PDB entry 6BYU | X-ray diffraction, 3.60 A resolution | chains C and E of the 6 polymer chains in the assembly

Chain C:
Protein: DNA-directed RNA polymerase subunit beta
Source organism: Escherichia coli
Notes: EC 2.7.7.6
Reference sequence: P0A8V2 (RPOB_ECOLI); residues 1-1342 here = UniProt positions 1-1342
Sequence (1342 residues; row label = number of the first residue in the row):
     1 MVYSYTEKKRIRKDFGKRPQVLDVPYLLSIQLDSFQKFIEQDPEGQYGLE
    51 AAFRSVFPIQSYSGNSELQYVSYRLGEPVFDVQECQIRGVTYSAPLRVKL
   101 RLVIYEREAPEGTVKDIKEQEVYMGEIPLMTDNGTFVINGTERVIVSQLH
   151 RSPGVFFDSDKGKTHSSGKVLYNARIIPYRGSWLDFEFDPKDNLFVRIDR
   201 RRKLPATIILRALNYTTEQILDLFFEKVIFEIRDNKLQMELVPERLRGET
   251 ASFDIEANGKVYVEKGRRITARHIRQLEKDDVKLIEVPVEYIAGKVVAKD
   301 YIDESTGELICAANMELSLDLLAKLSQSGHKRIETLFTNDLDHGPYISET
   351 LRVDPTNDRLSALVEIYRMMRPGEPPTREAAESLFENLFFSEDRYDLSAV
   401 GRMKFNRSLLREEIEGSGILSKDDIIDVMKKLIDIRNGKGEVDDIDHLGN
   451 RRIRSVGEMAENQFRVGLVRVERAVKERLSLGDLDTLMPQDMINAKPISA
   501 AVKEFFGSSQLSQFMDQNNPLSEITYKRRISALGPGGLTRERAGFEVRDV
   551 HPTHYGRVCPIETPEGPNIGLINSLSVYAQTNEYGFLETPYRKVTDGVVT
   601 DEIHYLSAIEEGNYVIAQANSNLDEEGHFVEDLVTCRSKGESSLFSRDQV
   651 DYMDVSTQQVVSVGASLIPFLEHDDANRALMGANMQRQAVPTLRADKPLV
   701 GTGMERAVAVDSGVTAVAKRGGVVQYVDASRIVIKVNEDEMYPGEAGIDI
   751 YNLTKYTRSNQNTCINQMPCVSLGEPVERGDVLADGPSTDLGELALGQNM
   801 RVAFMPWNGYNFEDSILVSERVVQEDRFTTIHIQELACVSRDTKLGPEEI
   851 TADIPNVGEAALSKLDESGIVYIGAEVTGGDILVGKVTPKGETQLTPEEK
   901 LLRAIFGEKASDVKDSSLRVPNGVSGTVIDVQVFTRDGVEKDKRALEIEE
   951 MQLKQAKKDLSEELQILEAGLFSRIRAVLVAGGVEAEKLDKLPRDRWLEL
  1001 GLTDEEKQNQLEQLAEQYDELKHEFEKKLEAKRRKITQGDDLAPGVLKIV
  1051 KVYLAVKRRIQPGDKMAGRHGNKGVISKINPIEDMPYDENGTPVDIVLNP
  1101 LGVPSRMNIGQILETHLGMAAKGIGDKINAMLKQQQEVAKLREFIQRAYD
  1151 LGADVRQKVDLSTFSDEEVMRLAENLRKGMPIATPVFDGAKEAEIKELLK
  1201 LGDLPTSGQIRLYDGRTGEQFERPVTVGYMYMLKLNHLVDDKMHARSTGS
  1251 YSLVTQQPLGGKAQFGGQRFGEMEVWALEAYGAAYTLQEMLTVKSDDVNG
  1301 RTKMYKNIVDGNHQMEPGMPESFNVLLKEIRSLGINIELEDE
Unresolved in the structure: 1-2
Sequence notes: engineered mutation Tyr526 (His in P0A8V2)
Residues lining bound ligands: ECJ ((5R)-5-(6-amino-9H-purin-9-yl)-2-({[(S)-hydroxy(phosphonooxy)phosphoryl]oxy}methyl)-4-oxo-4,5-dihydrofuran-3-yl trihydrogen diphosphate): His1237, Lys1242, Gln1268
Curated features (UniProtKB/Swiss-Prot):
  - modified residue (N6-acetyllysine): Lys1022, Lys1200
  - mutagenesis: Ile561 (I561S: Resistant to antibiotics salinamide A and B), Ile569 (I569S: Resistant to antibiotics salinamide A and B), Ala665 (A665E: Resistant to antibiotics salinamide A and B), Asp675 (D675A/G: Resistant to antibiotics salinamide A and B), Asn677 (N677H/K: Resistant to antibiotics salinamide A and B), Leu680 (L680M: Resistant to antibiotics salinamide A and B), Glu813 (E813K: Disrupts the enzyme's active center)

Chain E:
Protein: DNA-directed RNA polymerase subunit omega
Source organism: Escherichia coli
Notes: EC 2.7.7.6
Reference sequence: P0A800 (RPOZ_ECOLI); numbering as in UniProt (aligned over 1-91)
Sequence (91 residues; row label = number of the first residue in the row):
     1 MARVTVQDAVEKIGNRFDLVLVAARRARQMQVGGKDPLVPEENDKTTVIA
    51 LREIEEGLINNQILDVRERQEQQEQEAAELQAVTAIAEGRR
Unresolved in the structure: 1, 91

Interface between chain C and chain E:
Pairs across the interface (8):
  Gly1282(C) - Phe17(E)
  Tyr1285(C) - Leu21(E)  hydrophobic
  Gly1311(C) - Gln31(E)
  Asn1312(C) - Gln31(E)
  Asn1312(C) - Val32(E)
  His1313(C) - Arg28(E)  hydrogen bond (backbone-side chain)
  His1313(C) - Gln31(E)  hydrogen bond (backbone-side chain)
  Gln1314(C) - Arg28(E)

Summary:
6 residues of chain C face 5 of chain E across their interface, with 2 hydrogen bonds. Among the polar pairs
are His1313(C)-Arg28(E) and His1313(C)-Gln31(E). Chain C binds compound ECJ. From UniProt: 7 mutagenesis sites
on chain C.
Chain C is DNA-directed RNA polymerase subunit beta and chain E is DNA-directed RNA polymerase subunit omega,
both from Escherichia coli; the structure, X-ray crystal structure of Escherichia coli RNA polymerase
(RpoB-H526Y) and ppApp complex, was determined by X-ray diffraction.
